PDB entry 7KFU | electron microscopy, 3.90 A resolution | chains C and D of the 6 polymer chains in the assembly

Chain C (and D):
Name: Cas6-RT-Cas1
Source organism: Thiomicrospira sp
Notes: chain D of this document is another copy of the same molecule, construct and numbering; everything in this record applies to it too
Sequence (984 residues; row label = number of the first residue in the row; numbers below 1 keep their minus sign (Ser-2 is residue -2)):
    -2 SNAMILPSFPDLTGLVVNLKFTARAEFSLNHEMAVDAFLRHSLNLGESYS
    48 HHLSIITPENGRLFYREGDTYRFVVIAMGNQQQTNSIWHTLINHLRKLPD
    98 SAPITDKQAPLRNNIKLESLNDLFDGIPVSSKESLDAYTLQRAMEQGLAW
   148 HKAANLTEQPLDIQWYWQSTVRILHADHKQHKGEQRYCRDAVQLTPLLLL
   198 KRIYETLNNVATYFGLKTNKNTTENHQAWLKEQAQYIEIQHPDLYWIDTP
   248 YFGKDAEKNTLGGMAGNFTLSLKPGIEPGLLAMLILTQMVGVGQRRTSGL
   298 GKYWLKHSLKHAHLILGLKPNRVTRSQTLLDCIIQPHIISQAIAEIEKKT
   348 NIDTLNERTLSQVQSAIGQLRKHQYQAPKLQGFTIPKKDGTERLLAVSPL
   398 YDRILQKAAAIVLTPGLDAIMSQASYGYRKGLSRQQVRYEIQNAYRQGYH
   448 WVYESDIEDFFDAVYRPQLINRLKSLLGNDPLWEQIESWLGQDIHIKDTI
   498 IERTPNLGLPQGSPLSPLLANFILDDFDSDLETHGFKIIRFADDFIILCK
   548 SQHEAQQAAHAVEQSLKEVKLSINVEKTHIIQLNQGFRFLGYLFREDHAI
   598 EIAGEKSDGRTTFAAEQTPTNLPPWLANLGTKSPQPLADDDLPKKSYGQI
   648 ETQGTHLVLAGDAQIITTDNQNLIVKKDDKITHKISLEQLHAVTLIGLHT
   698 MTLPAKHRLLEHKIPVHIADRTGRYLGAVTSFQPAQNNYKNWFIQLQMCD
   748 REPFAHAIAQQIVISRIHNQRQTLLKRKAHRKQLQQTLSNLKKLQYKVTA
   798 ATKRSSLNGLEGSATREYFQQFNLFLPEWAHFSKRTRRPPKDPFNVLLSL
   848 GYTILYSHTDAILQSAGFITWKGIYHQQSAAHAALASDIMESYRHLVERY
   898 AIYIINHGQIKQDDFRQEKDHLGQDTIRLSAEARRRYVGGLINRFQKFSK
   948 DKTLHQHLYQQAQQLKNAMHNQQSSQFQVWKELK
Disordered / not traced: -2 to 0, 95-110, 212-221, 248-257, 383-388, 593-616, 635-640 (chain D: -2 to 649)
What the authors report for this chain:
  - catalytic residues: Arg37, Asp540, His873
  - mutagenesis - H873A: abolished catalytic activity on protospacer ligation
  - mutagenesis - R835A: decreased catalytic activity on dsDNA
  - mutagenesis - R835A: decreased catalytic activity on ssDNA
  - mutagenesis - R835A: abolished catalytic activity on ssRNA
  - mutagenesis - D540A, K574A: decreased catalytic activity on DNA ligation
  - mutagenesis - R37A, D540A, K574A: decreased catalytic activity on RNA ligation
  - mutagenesis - D540A, K574A: abolished catalytic activity (RT activity)
  - mutagenesis - R835A, H873A: decreased catalytic activity on dNTP incorporation
  - mutagenesis - R37A: decreased catalytic activity (RT activity)
  - mutagenesis - R37A: increased catalytic activity on DNA ligation
  - mutagenesis - R37A: decreased catalytic activity (processing)

Chain C / chain D interface:
Contacting residue pairs (29; chain C residue first):
  Asp495(C) with Arg832(D), salt bridge
  Glu499(C) with Arg834(D), salt bridge
  Lys564(C) with Ala878(D)
  Val566(C) with Arg835(D)
  Lys567(C) with Ser876(D), hydrogen bond
  Leu568(C) with Ala878(D); His879(D)
  Ser569(C) with Arg835(D)
  Asn571(C) with His879(D), hydrogen bond; Ser884(D)
  Val572(C) with Arg891(D), hydrogen bond (backbone-side chain)
  Glu573(C) with Ser846(D); Thr850(D)
  Lys574(C) with Thr812(D); Thr833(D), hydrogen bond (backbone-side chain); Arg891(D)
  Thr575(C) with Thr833(D)
  His576(C) with Arg832(D); Thr833(D), hydrogen bond (backbone-backbone)
  Ile577(C) with Lys831(D); Thr833(D), hydrogen bond (backbone-backbone); Arg834(D); Arg835(D), hydrogen bond (backbone-backbone)
  Gln579(C) with Arg834(D); Gln921(D)
  Asn581(C) with Leu919(D), hydrogen bond (side chain-backbone); Gln921(D)
  Thr617(C) with His918(D)
  Asn618(C) with His918(D), hydrogen bond (side chain-backbone)
Also at the interface, not in a pair above, chain C (22 interface residues in all): Thr501, Glu565, Ile578, Gln582
Also at the interface, not in a pair above, chain D (21 interface residues in all): Arg763, Pro836, Tyr849, Tyr853, Ala877

Overview:
22 residues of chain C and 21 residues of chain D are in contact; the contacts include 9 hydrogen bonds and 2
salt bridges. Polar pairs include Asp495(C)-Arg832(D), Glu499(C)-Arg834(D) and Lys567(C)-Ser876(D). The paper
reports catalytic residues Arg37(C), Asp540(C) and His873(C); R37A, D540A and K574A of chain C reduce
catalytic activity on RNA ligation; 5 substitutions were tested in all.
Both chains are Cas6-RT-Cas1 (Thiomicrospira sp). Entry 7KFU (Cas6-RT-Cas1--Cas2 complex) was determined by
electron microscopy together with 7KFT from the same study.
